Entry 7PW4 (electron microscopy, 3.27 A resolution); this record covers chains B and C of the 3 polymer chains in the assembly.

# Chain B
Name: Protein SMG8
From: Homo sapiens
UniProt: Q8ND04 (SMG8_HUMAN); numbering as in UniProt (aligned over 1-991)
Amino-acid sequence (991 residues; numbered 1 to 991; the number before each row is that of its first residue):
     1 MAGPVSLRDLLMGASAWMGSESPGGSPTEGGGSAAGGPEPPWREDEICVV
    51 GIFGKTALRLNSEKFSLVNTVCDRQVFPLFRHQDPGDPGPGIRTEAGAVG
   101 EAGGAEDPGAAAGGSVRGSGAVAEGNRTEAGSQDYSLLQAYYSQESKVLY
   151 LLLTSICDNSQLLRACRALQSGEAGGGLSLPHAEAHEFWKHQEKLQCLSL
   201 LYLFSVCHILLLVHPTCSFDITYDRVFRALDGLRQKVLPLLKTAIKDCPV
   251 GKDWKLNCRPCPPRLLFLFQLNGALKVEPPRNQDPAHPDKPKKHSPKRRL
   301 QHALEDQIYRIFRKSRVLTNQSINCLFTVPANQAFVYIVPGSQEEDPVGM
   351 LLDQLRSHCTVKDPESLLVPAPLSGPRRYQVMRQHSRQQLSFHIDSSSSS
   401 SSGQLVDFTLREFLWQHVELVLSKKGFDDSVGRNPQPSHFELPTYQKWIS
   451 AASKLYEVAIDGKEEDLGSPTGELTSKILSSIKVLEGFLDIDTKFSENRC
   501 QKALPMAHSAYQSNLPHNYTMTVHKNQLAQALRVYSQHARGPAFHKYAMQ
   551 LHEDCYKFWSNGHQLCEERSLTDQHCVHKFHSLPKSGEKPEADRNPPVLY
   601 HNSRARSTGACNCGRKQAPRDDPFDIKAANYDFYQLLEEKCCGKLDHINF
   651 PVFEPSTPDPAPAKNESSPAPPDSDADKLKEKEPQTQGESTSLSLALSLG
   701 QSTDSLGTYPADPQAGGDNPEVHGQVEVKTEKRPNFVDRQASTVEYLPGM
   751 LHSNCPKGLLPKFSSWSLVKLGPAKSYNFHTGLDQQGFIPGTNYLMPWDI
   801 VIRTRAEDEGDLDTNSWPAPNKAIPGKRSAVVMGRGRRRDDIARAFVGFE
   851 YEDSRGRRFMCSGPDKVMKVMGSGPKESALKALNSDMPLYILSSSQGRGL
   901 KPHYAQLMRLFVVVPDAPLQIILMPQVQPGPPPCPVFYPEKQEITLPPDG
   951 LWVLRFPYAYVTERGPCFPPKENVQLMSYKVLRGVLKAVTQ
Not modelled in the structure: 1-3, 14-38, 82-132, 173-180, 276-294, 361-407, 459-475, 486-487, 512-522, 560-991
UniProt features mapped onto this chain:
  - modified residue: Ser115 (Phosphoserine), Ser469 (Phosphoserine), Ser668 (Phosphoserine), Ser742 (Phosphoserine), Ser895 (Phosphoserine), Arg898 (Omega-N-methylarginine)
  - natural variant: His208 (H208R: In ALKUS), Arg839 to Gln991 (deletion: In ALKUS)

# Chain C
Name: Protein SMG9
From: Homo sapiens
UniProt: Q9H0W8 (SMG9_HUMAN); numbering as in UniProt (aligned over 1-520)
Amino-acid sequence (520 residues; each row starts with the number of its first residue):
     1 MSESGHSQPGLYGIERRRRWKEPGSGGPQNLSGPGGRERDYIAPWERERR
    51 DASEETSTSVMQKTPIILSKPPAERSKQPPPPTAPAAPPAPAPLEKPIVL
   101 MKPREEGKGPVAVTGASTPEGTAPPPPAAPAPPKGEKEGQRPTQPVYQIQ
   151 NRGMGTAAPAAMDPVVGQAKLLPPERMKHSIKLVDDQMNWCDSAIEYLLD
   201 QTDVLVVGVLGLQGTGKSMVMSLLSANTPEEDQRTYVFRAQSAEMKERGG
   251 NQTSGIDFFITQERIVFLDTQPILSPSILDHLINNDRKLPPEYNLPHTYV
   301 EMQSLQIAAFLFTVCHVVIVVQDWFTDLSLYRFLQTAEMVKPSTPSPSHE
   351 SSSSSGSDEGTEYYPHLVFLQNKARREDFCPRKLRQMHLMIDQLMAHSHL
   401 RYKGTLSMLQCNVFPGLPPDFLDSEVNLFLVPFMDSEAESENPPRAGPGS
   451 SPLFSLLPGYRGHPSFQSLVSKLRSQVMSMARPQLSHTILTEKNWFHYAA
   501 RIWDGVRKSSALAEYSRLLA
Not modelled in the structure: 1-169, 286-292, 344-360, 436-451, 520
UniProt features mapped onto this chain:
  - modified residue: Ser2 (N-acetylserine), Ser4 (Phosphoserine), Ser7 (Phosphoserine), Ser32 (Phosphoserine), Ser53 (Phosphoserine), Ser451 (Phosphoserine)
  - natural variant: Val184 (V184A: In NEDITPO; uncertain significance)
Ion coordination: Mg2+: Ser218, Thr253 (together with ATP)
Residues lining bound ligands: ATP (adenosine-5'-triphosphate): Leu212, Gln213, Gly214, Thr215, Gly216, Lys217, Ser218, Met219, Gln233, Ala240, Gln241, Lys246, Asn251, Gln252, Thr253, Pro272, Asn372, Lys373, Pro432, Phe433, Met434, Phe466

# How chain B and chain C interact
Residue-residue contacts (61; chain B residue first):
  Lys55(B) with Trp324(C); Asp327(C), salt bridge
  Leu58(B) with Phe325(C), hydrophobic; Lys383(C); Gln386(C)
  Arg59(B) with Arg375(C)
  Ile156(B) with Leu328(C)
  Asn159(B) with Phe325(C); Thr326(C)
  Leu162(B) with Leu328(C), hydrophobic; Met390(C), hydrophobic
  Leu163(B) with Gln386(C)
  Cys166(B) with Leu389(C), hydrophobic; Gln393(C)
  Gln170(B) with Leu389(C); Gln393(C)
  Pro181(B) with His397(C)
  His182(B) with His397(C), hydrogen bond
  Pro215(B) with Trp324(C), hydrophobic
  Thr216(B) with Asp323(C); Trp324(C)
  Ser218(B) with Gln213(C)
  Phe219(B) with Pro276(C)
  Asp220(B) with Asp327(C)
  Ile221(B) with Leu274(C); Pro276(C), hydrophobic; Leu279(C), hydrophobic
  Arg225(B) with Leu519(C)
  Asn272(B) with Asp323(C), hydrogen bond; Lys373(C); Arg375(C), hydrogen bond
  Leu275(B) with Lys246(C)
  Pro296(B) with Glu247(C)
  Arg299(B) with Glu247(C)
  Leu300(B) with Lys246(C); Glu247(C)
  Ala303(B) with Glu247(C); Arg248(C)
  Gln307(B) with Gly249(C), hydrogen bond (side chain-backbone); Pro276(C); Asp280(C)
  Arg310(B) with Asp280(C), salt bridge
  Ile311(B) with His297(C)
  Lys314(B) with Ile283(C); Pro296(C); His297(C)
  Ser315(B) with His297(C)
  Asp346(B) with Arg376(C)
  Val348(B) with Arg376(C)
  Leu352(B) with Tyr460(C), hydrophobic
  Arg356(B) with Leu457(C), hydrogen bond (side chain-backbone)
  Cys359(B) with Phe454(C)
  Ile491(B) with Leu518(C); Leu519(C), hydrophobic
  Phe495(B) with Ala511(C); Glu514(C); Tyr515(C); Leu518(C), hydrophobic
  Asn498(B) with Arg517(C), hydrogen bond
  Gly541(B) with Met339(C)
  Pro542(B) with Met339(C)
Also at the interface, not in a pair above, chain B (52 interface residues in all): Ala57, Cys157, Arg167, Leu169, Ala185, Trp189, Thr222, Arg228, Gly273, Gly349, Thr360, Ser496, Arg540
Also at the interface, not in a pair above, chain C (47 interface residues in all): Ser275, Ser277, Leu295, Val300, Ser329, Val340, Leu394, Phe433, Pro458, Gly459

# Overview
52 residues of chain B face 47 of chain C across their interface, with 6 hydrogen bonds and 2 salt bridges.
Among the polar pairs are Lys55(B)-Asp327(C), Arg310(B)-Asp280(C) and His182(B)-His397(C). Chain C binds ATP.
Ser218(C) and Thr253(C) form the Mg2+ site.
Here chain B is Protein SMG8 and chain C is Protein SMG9, both from Homo sapiens. Entry 7PW4 (Human SMG1-8-9
kinase complex bound to a SMG1 inhibitor) was determined by electron microscopy (same publication as 7PW5,
7PW6, 7PW7, 7PW8 and 7PW9).
